Entry 8FUM (X-ray diffraction, 1.48 A resolution); this record covers chains B and F of the 8 polymer chains in the assembly.

== Chain B (and F) ==
Protein: Amidohydrolase
From: Rhodococcus wratislaviensis NBRC 100605
Notes: chain F of this document is another copy of the same molecule, construct and numbering; everything in this record applies to it too
UniProt: A0A402C2Q3 (A0A402C2Q3_RHOWR); residue numbers follow UniProt; this construct covers 1-378
Amino-acid sequence (378 residues; each row starts with the number of its first residue):
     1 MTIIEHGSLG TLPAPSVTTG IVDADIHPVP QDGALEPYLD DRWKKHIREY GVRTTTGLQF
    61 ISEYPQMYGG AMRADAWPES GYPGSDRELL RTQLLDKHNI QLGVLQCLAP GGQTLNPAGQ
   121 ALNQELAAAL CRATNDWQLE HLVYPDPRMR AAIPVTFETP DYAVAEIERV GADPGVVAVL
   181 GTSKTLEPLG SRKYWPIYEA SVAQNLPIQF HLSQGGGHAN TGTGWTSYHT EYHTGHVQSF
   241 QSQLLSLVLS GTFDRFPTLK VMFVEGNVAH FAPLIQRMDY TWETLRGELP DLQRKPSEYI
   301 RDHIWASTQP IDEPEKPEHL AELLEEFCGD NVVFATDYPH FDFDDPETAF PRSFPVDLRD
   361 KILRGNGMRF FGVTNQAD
Disordered / not traced: 1-10, 374-378 (chain F: 1-11, 374-378)
Modified / non-standard residues: Cys328 (S-hydroxycysteine; CSO)
Ion coordination: Fe ion site 1: Asp25, His27, His211, Glu265, Asp337; Fe ion site 2: Glu265, Asp337, His340 (together with 2-amino-2-hydroxymethyl-propane-1,3-diol); Mg2+: Pro290 (shared with 1 residue of chain D)
From the paper describing this entry:
  - Fe ion coordination through a water molecule: Asp342
  - mutagenesis - D342A: decreased catalytic activity

== Interface between chain B and chain F ==
Pairs across the interface (21):
  Arg42(B) - Pro290(F)
  Arg42(B) - Asp291(F)  salt bridge
  His46(B) - Glu288(F)
  Tyr50(B) - Leu285(F)
  Tyr50(B) - Glu288(F)
  Thr159(B) - Arg192(F)
  Asp161(B) - Arg192(F)  salt bridge
  Tyr162(B) - Arg192(F)
  Leu186(B) - Leu186(F)  hydrophobic
  Leu186(B) - Glu187(F)
  Glu187(B) - Leu186(F)
  Glu187(B) - Lys193(F)  salt bridge
  Arg192(B) - Thr159(F)
  Arg192(B) - Asp161(F)  salt bridge
  Arg192(B) - Tyr162(F)
  Lys193(B) - Glu187(F)  salt bridge
  Leu285(B) - Tyr50(F)
  Glu288(B) - His46(F)
  Glu288(B) - Tyr50(F)
  Pro290(B) - Arg42(F)
  Asp291(B) - Arg42(F)  salt bridge

== Summary ==
Chain B and chain F each contribute 14 residues to their interface; the contacts include 6 salt bridges. Among
the polar pairs are Arg42(B)-Asp291(F), Asp161(B)-Arg192(F) and Glu187(B)-Lys193(F). Asp25(B), His27(B),
His211(B), Glu265(B) and Asp337(B) coordinate Fe ion site 1. The paper reports that D342A of chain B reduces
catalytic activity; water-mediated Fe ion coordination by Asp342(B).
Chain B and chain F are both Amidohydrolase (Rhodococcus wratislaviensis NBRC 100605); the structure, AibH1H2
metalated with Fe in the presence of Tris, was determined by X-ray diffraction, deposited together with 8FUL,
8FUN and 8FUO.
